1GBI - chains A and P; structure by X-ray diffraction, 2.30 A resolution.

[Chain A]
Protein: Alpha-lytic protease
Organism: Lysobacter enzymogenes
Notes: EC 3.4.21.12
UniProt: P00778 (PRLA_LYSEN); the construct lacks a stretch of the UniProt sequence and is renumbered around it, so the offset changes along the chain: 16-19 = UniProt 202-205; 31-36 = UniProt 206-211; 38-44 = UniProt 212-218; 45-48 = UniProt 220-223; 13 more segments
Sequence (198 residues; each row starts with the number of its first residue; note: 60 numbers in that range are skipped by the numbering (no residue carries them; nothing is unmodelled there); a row labelled like 15A-15B holds insertion residues (15A, then the next letters in order)):
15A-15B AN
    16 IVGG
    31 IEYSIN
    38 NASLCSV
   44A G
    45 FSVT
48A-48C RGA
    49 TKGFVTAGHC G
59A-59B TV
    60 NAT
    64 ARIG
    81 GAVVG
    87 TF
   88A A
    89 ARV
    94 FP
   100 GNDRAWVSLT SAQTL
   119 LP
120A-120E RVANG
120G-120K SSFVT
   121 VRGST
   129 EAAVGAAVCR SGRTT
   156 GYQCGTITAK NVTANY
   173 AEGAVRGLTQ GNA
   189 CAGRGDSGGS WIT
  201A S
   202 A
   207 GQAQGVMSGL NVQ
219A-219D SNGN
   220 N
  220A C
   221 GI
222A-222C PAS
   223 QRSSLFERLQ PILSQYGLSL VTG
Construct notes: engineered mutation Ala-190 (Met337 in P00778), Leu-216 (Gly360 in P00778)
Curated features (UniProtKB/Swiss-Prot):
  - active site (Charge relay system): His-57, Asp-102, Ser-195
Cystine bridges: Cys-42/Cys-58, Cys-137/Cys-159, Cys-189/Cys-220A

[Chain P]
Protein: Methoxysuccinyl-ala-ala-pro-phenylalanine boronic acid inhibitor
Sequence (5 residues; numbered 5 to 1; the number before each row is that of its first residue; the depositors numbered this strand downwards along its sequence, so these rows (ascending numbers) run in the REVERSE of the deposited 5'-to-3' order):
     1 FPAAX
Not modelled in the structure: 5
Modified / non-standard residues: Phe-1 (phenylalanine boronic acid; B2F); MSU (succinic acid monomethyl ester) at position 5

[Chain A / chain P interface]
Pairs across the interface (17):
  Cys-42(A) / Phe-1(P)
  His-57(A) / Phe-1(P)  hydrogen bond (side chain-backbone)
  His-57(A) / Pro-2(P)
  Phe-94(A) / Pro-2(P)  hydrophobic
  Tyr-171(A) / Pro-2(P)
  Tyr-171(A) / Ala-3(P)
  Tyr-171(A) / Ala-4(P)
  Glu-174(A) / Pro-2(P)
  Arg-192(A) / Phe-1(P)
  Ser-195(A) / Phe-1(P)  covalent bond
  Ser-214(A) / Phe-1(P)  hydrogen bond (backbone-backbone)
  Ser-214(A) / Pro-2(P)
  Gly-215(A) / Ala-3(P)
  Leu-216(A) / Phe-1(P)
  Leu-216(A) / Ala-3(P)  hydrogen bond (backbone-backbone)
  Leu-216(A) / Ala-4(P)
  Val-218(A) / Phe-1(P)
Also at the interface, not in a pair above, chain A (17 interface residues in all): Cys-58, Ala-169, Asn-170, Gly-193, Asn-217, Leu-227

[In short]
The interface between chain A and chain P involves 17 residues on one side and 4 on the other; the contacts
include 1 covalent bond and 3 hydrogen bonds. Polar contacts include His-57(A)/Phe-1(P), Ser-214(A)/Phe-1(P)
and Leu-216(A)/Ala-3(P). UniProt lists 3 active-site residues on chain A.
Here chain A is Alpha-lytic protease (Lysobacter enzymogenes) and chain P is
Methoxysuccinyl-ala-ala-pro-phenylalanine boronic acid inhibitor. Entry 1GBI (Alpha-lytic protease with met
190 replaced by ala and gly 216 replaced by leu complex with ...) was determined by X-ray diffraction (same
publication as 1GBB, 1GBC, 1GBD, 1GBF, 1GBH, 1GBK, 1GBL and 1GBM).
